Entry 1JQY (X-ray diffraction, 2.14 A resolution); this record covers chains E and F of the 5 polymer chains in the assembly.

[Chain E (and F)]
Name: Heat-labile enterotoxin B chain
Organism: Escherichia coli
Notes: chain F of this document is another copy of the same molecule, construct and numbering; everything in this record applies to it too
UniProtKB: P32890 (ELBP_ECOLI); residues 1-103 here correspond to UniProt positions 22-124 (UniProt number = residue number + 21)
Amino-acid sequence (103 residues; row label = number of the first residue in the row):
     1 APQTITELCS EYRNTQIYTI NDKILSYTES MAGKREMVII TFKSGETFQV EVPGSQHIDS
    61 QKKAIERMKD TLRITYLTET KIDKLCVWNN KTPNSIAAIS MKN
Disulfides: Cys9-Cys86
Residues lining bound ligands:
  - bmsc-0010 (A32; (3-nitro-5-(3-morpholin-4-yl-propylaminocarbonyl)phenyl)-galactopyranoside), molecule 1: Glu11, Tyr12, Arg13, Glu51, Gln56, His57, Ile58, Gln61, Trp88, Asn90, Lys91
  - bmsc-0010 (A32), molecule 2: Ala32, Gly33, Lys34, Arg35
From the paper describing this entry:
  - binding site for bmsc-0010: Glu11, Tyr12, Arg13, Gly33, Lys34, Arg35, Ile58

[Chain E / chain F interface]
Residue-residue contacts - 63 pairs, chain E then chain F:
  Ala1(E) with Arg35(F); Met37(F), hydrophobic; Gln49(F); Thr92(F), hydrogen bond (backbone-backbone); Pro93(F)
  Pro2(E) with Arg35(F); Ile39(F); Pro93(F)
  Gln3(E) with Ile39(F); Thr47(F); Thr92(F)
  Ile5(E) with Thr28(F)
  Leu8(E) with Ser30(F)
  Glu11(E) with Arg35(F), salt bridge
  Tyr12(E) with Ala32(F); Gly33(F), hydrogen bond (side chain-backbone); Arg35(F)
  Ile58(E) with Gly33(F); Lys34(F); Glu36(F)
  Ser60(E) with Glu36(F), hydrogen bond
  Gln61(E) with Met31(F), hydrogen bond (side chain-backbone); Ala32(F); Gly33(F); Glu36(F)
  Ala64(E) with Met31(F), hydrophobic; Glu36(F)
  Ile65(E) with Met31(F), hydrophobic
  Arg67(E) with Glu29(F); Glu66(F), salt bridge; Lys69(F); Asp70(F), salt bridge; Arg73(F)
  Met68(E) with Glu29(F), hydrogen bond (backbone-side chain); Met31(F), hydrophobic
  Asp70(E) with Arg73(F)
  Thr71(E) with Tyr27(F); Glu29(F), hydrogen bond; Arg73(F), hydrogen bond
  Ile74(E) with Leu77(F), hydrophobic
  Thr80(E) with Leu77(F)
  Ile96(E) with Met31(F)
  Ala97(E) with Ser30(F); Met31(F), hydrogen bond (backbone-backbone); Ala32(F), hydrogen bond (backbone-backbone)
  Ala98(E) with Glu29(F); Ser30(F)
  Ile99(E) with Thr28(F); Glu29(F), hydrogen bond (backbone-backbone)
  Ser100(E) with Tyr27(F); Thr28(F)
  Met101(E) with Leu25(F); Ser26(F); Tyr27(F), hydrogen bond (backbone-backbone); Tyr76(F), hydrogen bond (backbone-side chain); Leu77(F), hydrophobic
  Lys102(E) with Leu25(F); Tyr76(F), hydrogen bond (backbone-side chain)
  Asn103(E) with Lys23(F); Ile24(F), hydrogen bond (side chain-backbone); Leu25(F), hydrogen bond (backbone-backbone); Tyr76(F), hydrogen bond (backbone-side chain); Glu79(F)
Interface residues without a listed pair, chain E (31 interface residues in all): Thr4, Val50, Lys63, Thr78, Trp88

[Summary]
31 residues of chain E face 27 of chain F across their interface, with 16 hydrogen bonds and 3 salt bridges.
Polar pairs include Glu11(E)-Arg35(F), Arg67(E)-Glu66(F) and Arg67(E)-Asp70(F). Ligands of chain E: bmsc-0010.
From the paper: a binding site for bmsc-0010 at Glu11(E), Tyr12(E) and Arg13(E) among others.
Both chains are Heat-labile enterotoxin B chain (Escherichia coli). Entry 1JQY (Heat-labile enterotoxin
B-pentamer with ligand bmsc-0010) was determined by X-ray diffraction, deposited together with 1JR0.
